6RQH - chains Q and S of the 20 polymer chains in the assembly; structure by electron microscopy, 3.70 A resolution.

Chain Q:
Name: RNA polymerase I-specific transcription initiation factor RRN7
Source organism: Saccharomyces cerevisiae
Reference sequence: P40992 (RRN7_YEAST); residues 1-514 here = UniProt positions 1-514
Sequence (514 residues; each row starts with the number of its first residue):
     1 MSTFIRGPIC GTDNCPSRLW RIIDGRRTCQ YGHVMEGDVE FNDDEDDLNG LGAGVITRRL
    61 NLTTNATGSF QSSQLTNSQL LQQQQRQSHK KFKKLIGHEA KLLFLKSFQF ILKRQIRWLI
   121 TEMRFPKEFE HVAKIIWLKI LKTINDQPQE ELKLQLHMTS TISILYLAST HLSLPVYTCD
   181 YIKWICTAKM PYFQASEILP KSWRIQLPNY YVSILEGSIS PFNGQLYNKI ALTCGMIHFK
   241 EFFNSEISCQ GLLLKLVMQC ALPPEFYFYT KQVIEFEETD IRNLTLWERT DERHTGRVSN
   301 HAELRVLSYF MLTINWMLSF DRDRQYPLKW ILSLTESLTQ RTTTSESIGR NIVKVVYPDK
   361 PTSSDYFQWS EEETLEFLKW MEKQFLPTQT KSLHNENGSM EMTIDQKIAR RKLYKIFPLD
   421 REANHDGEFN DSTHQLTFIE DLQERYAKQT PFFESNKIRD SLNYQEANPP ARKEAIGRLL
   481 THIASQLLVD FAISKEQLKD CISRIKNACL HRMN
Unresolved in the structure: 1-2, 47-85, 389-404, 454-468
Curated features (UniProtKB/Swiss-Prot):
  - zinc finger: Thr3 to Glu36 (RRN7-type)
  - region: Gly37 to Ala66 (B-reader), Thr67 to Lys101 (B-linker)
  - binding site (Zn(2+)): Cys10, Cys15, Cys29, His33

Chain S:
Name: RNA polymerase I-specific transcription initiation factor RRN6
Source organism: Saccharomyces cerevisiae
Reference sequence: P32786 (RRN6_YEAST); residue numbers follow UniProt; this construct covers 1-894
Sequence (894 residues; numbered 1 to 894; the number before each row is that of its first residue):
     1 MSEGQIPSSD VLGSQLGVGV QGASLYCPQE NYTTKKQEKP QWLRPVDDTL AEDALDLHIV
    61 VKSLLCDTAI RYISDDKVLQ ESDADDDLIT SDIDEDTDNQ GDTSIVVNPV IPVVPKDVHF
   121 FKKVDVGNDS MFGVNCDTPV SFQDYIPSDL LRNLDDTLQE STNSSRPMQD AFFWDPTVAN
   181 RLDSQYIQTA SDLRNYRDGT EIIAYASGKT GSVLNIAVLT RQNTLHLNRH NNVTSIELHS
   241 PIKSIKIPGA SESIGRRSNL VGIITENSFQ IFRIESVHSR SCDVMVSSSE PLYFVEIDDL
   301 QVVDFAFNPW DLQQFAIIDI KGNWSIGRIP KNFNNNNKRK LQLIDNLHGT IFDPEELSSW
   361 KRIEWFSHFQ KILVFDRSKM IEIDFMNNWQ TEVVQAKAWS NIRDYKRIDD KNGILLTSRE
   421 IIIVGASESN DPVRRISWKH DLDPDDTTLR ITVQKVKKPD HILLVAFVYS MRHKRIYMHV
   481 FSHRKANLFQ SLGCSTVLEI PGGTPTGIET ILTLDHIDDE SRREEDADEN FELVVDFLVK
   541 LRNSSEVYYY ALSNTQNSEP NKQETPIIVD HPEWASLFNN ADEREKESIG ALVSQIKLKE
   601 RERISRVQNL IEHENSHDED KYLQDLGYRL SIATNELLES WQKTKDESIL SGSLSHSKLK
   661 NLLENSDSFA SIPEFSSLLD QFFQYYQDQD VTFIGFEKLL HLFLHEDVPG LDIFYNKLLQ
   721 CWVLVSPQAE LLTKEIVKDI IWSLARLEKP SLFEPIQNEI SRSLSGPYQD IISSWDMDDI
   781 NEEDESNEFN FDSQFSAPFN GRPPFNLNSQ SQIPTIKSSQ SSGLARRKRI LKTQSQKATP
   841 LSQSTQNLSV LPDSMTPAFT LMQPPSSQIS FVNDSQPRNS QKAKKKKKRI RGFG
Unresolved in the structure: 1-15, 69-169, 216-218, 307-315, 336-342, 516-530, 556-568, 650-655, 780-894

Interface between chain Q and chain S:
Residue-residue contacts (126; chain Q residue first):
  His98(Q) with Gln769(S), hydrogen bond
  Glu99(Q) with Gln769(S)
  Leu102(Q) with Gln769(S); Ser773(S)
  Leu105(Q) with Ser773(S)
  Lys106(Q) with Ile772(S)
  Gln109(Q) with Ser773(S); Ser774(S); Trp775(S), hydrogen bond (side chain-backbone); Asp776(S)
  Phe110(Q) with Asp776(S), hydrogen bond (backbone-side chain); Asp778(S); Asp779(S)
  Lys113(Q) with Asp776(S)
  Met123(Q) with His701(S), hydrogen bond (backbone-side chain)
  Arg124(Q) with Lys698(S); Leu699(S); His701(S)
  Phe125(Q) with Leu702(S), hydrophobic
  Pro126(Q) with Lys698(S); Leu699(S)
  Glu128(Q) with Thr692(S); Phe693(S); Ile694(S); Arg746(S)
  Val132(Q) with Arg746(S)
  Lys134(Q) with Glu759(S), salt bridge
  Ile135(Q) with Pro755(S), hydrophobic; Asn758(S); Glu759(S)
  Leu138(Q) with Glu759(S); Arg762(S), hydrogen bond (backbone-side chain); Ser774(S)
  Lys139(Q) with Ile649(S), hydrogen bond (side chain-backbone)
  Leu141(Q) with Asp770(S); Ser773(S)
  Lys142(Q) with Arg762(S)
  Asn145(Q) with Asp770(S), hydrogen bond
  Leu172(Q) with Arg746(S)
  Ser173(Q) with Ser743(S), hydrogen bond (side chain-backbone); Leu744(S); Ala745(S); Arg746(S)
  Leu174(Q) with Leu699(S), hydrophobic
  Pro175(Q) with Leu700(S), hydrophobic; Phe703(S), hydrophobic
  Val176(Q) with Leu702(S), hydrophobic
  Asp180(Q) with Leu702(S)
  Trp203(Q) with Asp778(S)
  Gln250(Q) with Asp739(S); Ile740(S); Ser743(S), hydrogen bond
  Gly251(Q) with Phe703(S)
  Leu254(Q) with Phe703(S), hydrophobic; Ile736(S), hydrophobic; Ile740(S), hydrophobic
  Lys255(Q) with Phe703(S)
  Val257(Q) with Trp722(S), hydrophobic
  Met258(Q) with Phe703(S); Leu704(S), hydrophobic; Trp722(S), hydrophobic
  Gln259(Q) with His705(S), hydrogen bond
  Leu262(Q) with Trp722(S), hydrogen bond (backbone-side chain)
  Pro263(Q) with Val725(S)
  Pro264(Q) with Trp722(S); Val725(S); Ser726(S)
  Glu265(Q) with Pro727(S); Leu732(S)
  Tyr267(Q) with Ile736(S), hydrophobic; Asp739(S), hydrogen bond
  Phe268(Q) with Ile596(S); Glu600(S); Leu732(S); Glu735(S)
  Tyr269(Q) with Ile596(S); Lys597(S); Glu600(S)
  Lys271(Q) with Arg603(S)
  Gln272(Q) with Ile596(S); Lys599(S)
  Phe276(Q) with Leu592(S), hydrophobic
  Leu312(Q) with Phe578(S), hydrophobic
  Asn315(Q) with Phe578(S); Asn579(S), hydrogen bond
  Trp316(Q) with Ile589(S); Leu592(S), hydrophobic
  Met317(Q) with Val593(S), hydrophobic
  Phe320(Q) with Asn579(S); Ile589(S), hydrophobic; Val593(S)
  Glu346(Q) with His705(S)
  Pro361(Q) with His571(S)
  Phe367(Q) with Arg475(S)
  Gln368(Q) with Leu498(S)
  Phe438(Q) with Phe703(S); Leu704(S); His705(S)
  Ile439(Q) with Glu706(S); Lys717(S)
  Leu442(Q) with Cys721(S), hydrophobic
  Gln443(Q) with Gln720(S), hydrogen bond (side chain-backbone); Cys721(S)
  Tyr446(Q) with Cys721(S); Trp722(S), hydrogen bond; Val725(S), hydrophobic
  Thr450(Q) with Leu724(S)
  Thr481(Q) with Val569(S); Asp570(S), hydrogen bond
  Ala484(Q) with Trp574(S)
  Lys495(Q) with His571(S); Glu573(S), salt bridge; Trp574(S)
  Glu496(Q) with Glu573(S)
  Leu498(Q) with Trp574(S), hydrophobic
  Lys499(Q) with Glu573(S)
  Ile502(Q) with Leu577(S), hydrophobic
  Lys506(Q) with Asn579(S); Asn580(S), hydrogen bond; Ile589(S)
  Cys509(Q) with Leu592(S), hydrophobic
  Leu510(Q) with Asp582(S); Glu585(S)
  Met513(Q) with Ser588(S), hydrogen bond
  Asn514(Q) with Arg584(S); Glu585(S)
Also at the interface, not in a pair above, chain Q (84 interface residues in all): His131, Trp137, His171, Lys201, Phe242, Asn244, Ser248, Val273, Met311, Asp323, Phe452, Gly477
Also at the interface, not in a pair above, chain S (71 interface residues in all): Ala591, His656, Ser657, Asp707, Leu752

Overview:
84 residues of chain Q and 71 residues of chain S are in contact; the contacts include 18 hydrogen bonds and 2
salt bridges. Polar pairs include Lys134(Q)-Glu759(S), Lys495(Q)-Glu573(S) and His98(Q)-Gln769(S). UniProt
lists 4 Zn2+-binding residues on chain Q.
Chain Q is RNA polymerase I-specific transcription initiation factor RRN7 and chain S is RNA polymerase
I-specific transcription initiation factor RRN6, both from Saccharomyces cerevisiae; the structure, RNA
Polymerase I Closed Conformation 1 (CC1), was determined by electron microscopy (same publication as 6RQL,
6RQT, 6RRD, 6RUI, 6RUO and 6RWE).
